PDB entry 6MAC | X-ray diffraction, 2.34 A resolution | chains A and C of the 3 polymer chains in the assembly

Chain A:
Protein: Growth/differentiation factor 11
Source organism: Homo sapiens
UniProt: O95390 (GDF11_HUMAN); residues 2-109 here correspond to UniProt positions 300-407 (UniProt number = residue number + 298)
Sequence (108 residues; row label = number of the first residue in the row):
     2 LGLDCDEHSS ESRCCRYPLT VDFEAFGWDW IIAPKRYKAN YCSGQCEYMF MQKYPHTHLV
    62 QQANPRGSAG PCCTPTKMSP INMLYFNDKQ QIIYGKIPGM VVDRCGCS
Disulfides: Cys-6/Cys-16, Cys-15/Cys-74, Cys-43/Cys-106, Cys-47/Cys-108
Reported in the primary citation:
  - specificity-determining residues: Asn-88 to Gln-92

Chain C:
Protein: Activin receptor type-2B
Source organism: Rattus norvegicus
Notes: EC 2.7.11.30
UniProt: P38445 (AVR2B_RAT); residue numbers follow UniProt; this construct covers 26-120
Sequence (95 residues; each row starts with the number of its first residue):
    26 TRECIYYNAN WELERTNQSG LERCEGEQDK RLHCYASWRN SSGTIELVKK GCWLDDFNCY
    86 DRQECVATEE NPQVYFCCCE GNFCNERFTH LPEPG
Disulfides: Cys-29/Cys-59, Cys-49/Cys-77, Cys-84/Cys-103, Cys-90/Cys-102, Cys-104/Cys-109
Covalent attachments: N-acetylglucosamine (NAG) linked to Asn-42, Asn-65
UniProt features mapped onto this chain:
  - glycosylation (N-linked (GlcNAc...) asparagine): Asn-42, Asn-65
Reported in the primary citation:
  - specificity-determining residues: Glu-94 (proposed by the authors, not directly observed)
  - mutagenesis - L79A: abolished binding to ActA (citing earlier work)
  - mutagenesis - L79A: unchanged binding to Growth/differentiation factor 11 (chain A)

Interface between chain A and chain C:
Residue-residue contacts (25):
  Ile-33(A) with Val-99(C)
  Ala-34(A) with Trp-78(C); Phe-101(C), hydrophobic
  Pro-35(A) with Asp-81(C)
  Lys-36(A) with Glu-94(C)
  Arg-37(A) with Phe-82(C); Asn-83(C), hydrogen bond (backbone-side chain)
  Tyr-38(A) with Phe-82(C), hydrophobic
  Lys-39(A) with Phe-82(C)
  Ser-80(A) with Lys-55(C), hydrogen bond
  Pro-81(A) with Leu-79(C), hydrophobic
  Asn-83(A) with Trp-78(C); Leu-79(C), hydrogen bond (side chain-backbone)
  Met-84(A) with Trp-78(C)
  Leu-85(A) with Ser-62(C); Trp-78(C)
  Phe-87(A) with Gln-98(C); Val-99(C), hydrophobic
  Ile-93(A) with Val-73(C), hydrophobic; Val-99(C), hydrophobic
  Tyr-95(A) with Tyr-60(C); Lys-74(C); Cys-77(C), hydrogen bond (side chain-backbone); Trp-78(C), hydrophobic
  Asp-104(A) with Lys-55(C), salt bridge
Other interface residues (no listed pair), chain A (21 interface residues in all): Thr-21, Glu-25, Ile-82, Lys-97, Val-102
Other interface residues (no listed pair), chain C (16 interface residues in all): Arg-64
Interface features reported in the paper:
  - specific contacts: Lys-36(A)/Glu-94(C)
  - interface residues, chain C: Tyr-60(C), Trp-78(C), Phe-101(C)

Summary:
21 residues of chain A face 16 of chain C across their interface; the contacts include 4 hydrogen bonds and 1
salt bridge. Among the polar pairs are Asp-104(A)/Lys-55(C), Arg-37(A)/Asn-83(C) and Ser-80(A)/Lys-55(C). The
paper describes a contact between Lys-36(A) and Glu-94(C). From the paper: L79A of chain C abolishes binding
to ActA; interface residues Tyr-60(C), Trp-78(C) and Phe-101(C).
Chain A is Growth/differentiation factor 11 (Homo sapiens) and chain C is Activin receptor type-2B (Rattus
norvegicus); the structure, Ternary structure of GDF11 bound to ActRIIB-ECD and Alk5-ECD, was determined by
X-ray diffraction.
